Entry 5GXQ (X-ray diffraction, 2.85 A resolution); this record covers chains C and J of the 10 polymer chains in the assembly.

# Chain C
Molecule: Histone H2A type 1-B/E
Organism: Homo sapiens
UniProt: P04908 (H2A1B_HUMAN); residues 0-129 here correspond to UniProt positions 1-130 (UniProt number = residue number + 1)
Sequence (133 residues; numbered -3 to 129; the number before each row is that of its first residue; numbers below 1 keep their minus sign (Gly-3 is residue -3)):
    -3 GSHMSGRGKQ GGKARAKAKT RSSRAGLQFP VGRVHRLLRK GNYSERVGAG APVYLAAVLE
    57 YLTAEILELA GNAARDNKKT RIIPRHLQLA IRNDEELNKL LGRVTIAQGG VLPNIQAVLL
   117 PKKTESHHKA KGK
Not modelled in the structure: -3 to 10, 119-129
Differences from the reference sequence: expression tag (-3 to -1)

# Chain J
Molecule: 146-nt DNA strand
Organism: Homo sapiens
Sequence (146 nucleotides; numbered 147 to 292; the number before each row is that of its first residue):
   147 ATCAATATCC ACCTGCAGAT TCTACCAAAA GTGTATTTGG AAACTGCTCC ATCAAAAGGC
   207 ATGTTCAGCT GAATTCAGCT GAACATGCCT TTTGATGGAG CAGTTTCCAA ATACACTTTT
   267 GGTAGAATCT GCAGGTGGAT ATTGAT

# Chain C / chain J interface
Residue-residue contacts (14):
  Arg11(C) - DT264(J)  hydrogen bond to the sugar
  Arg29(C) - DG268(J)  hydrogen bond to the phosphate
  Arg29(C) - DT269(J)  salt bridge to the phosphate
  Arg42(C) - DT258(J)  hydrogen bond to the sugar
  Arg42(C) - DA259(J)  phosphate contact
  Val43(C) - DT258(J)  sugar contact
  Val43(C) - DA259(J)  hydrogen bond to the phosphate
  Gly44(C) - DT258(J)  phosphate contact
  Ala45(C) - DT258(J)  hydrogen bond to the phosphate
  Lys75(C) - DC278(J)  phosphate contact
  Thr76(C) - DG277(J)  sugar contact
  Thr76(C) - DC278(J)  hydrogen bond to the phosphate
  Arg77(C) - DG277(J)  hydrogen bond to the sugar
  Arg77(C) - DC278(J)  hydrogen bond to the phosphate
Also at the interface, not in a pair above, chain C (15 interface residues in all): Lys13, Ala14, Thr16, Pro26, Glu41, Lys74
Also at the interface, not in a pair above, chain J (11 interface residues in all): DT263, DT266, DG267, DA279

# Summary
15 residues of chain C and 11 residues of chain J are in contact, with 8 hydrogen bonds and 1 salt bridge.
Among the polar pairs are Arg11(C)-DT264(J), Arg42(C)-DT258(J) and Arg77(C)-DG277(J).
Here chain C is Histone H2A type 1-B/E and chain J is a 146-nt DNA strand, both from Homo sapiens. Entry 5GXQ
(The crystal structure of the nucleosome containing H3.6) was determined by X-ray diffraction (same
publication as 5X7X).
